8I89 - chains A and D of the 3 polymer chains in the assembly; structure by X-ray diffraction, 2.00 A resolution.

== Chain A ==
Name: Viomycin kinase
From: Streptosporangium roseum
Reference sequence: D2B3F1 (D2B3F1_STRRD); residue numbers follow UniProt; this construct covers 1-286
Amino-acid sequence (286 residues; each row starts with the number of its first residue):
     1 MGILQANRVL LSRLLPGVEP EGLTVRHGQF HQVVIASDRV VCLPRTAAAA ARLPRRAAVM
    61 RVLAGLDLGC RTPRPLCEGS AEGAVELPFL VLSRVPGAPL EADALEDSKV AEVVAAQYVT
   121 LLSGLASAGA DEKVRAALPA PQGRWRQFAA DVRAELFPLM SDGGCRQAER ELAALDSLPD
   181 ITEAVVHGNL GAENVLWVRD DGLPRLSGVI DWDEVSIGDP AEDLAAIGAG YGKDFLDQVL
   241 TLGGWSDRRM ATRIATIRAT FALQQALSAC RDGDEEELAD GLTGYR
Disordered / not traced: 81-86
Differences from the reference sequence: engineered mutation Asn-189 (Asp in D2B3F1)
Reported in the primary citation:
  - mutagenesis - D189N: abolished catalytic activity

== Chain D ==
Name: Kbe-dpp-ser-ser-ual-5OH
From: Streptomyces vinaceus
Amino-acid sequence (6 residues; numbered 1 to 6; the number before each row is that of its first residue):
     1 XXSSXX
Modified / non-standard residues: KBE (beta-lysine) at position 1, DPP (diaminopropanoic acid) at position 2, UAL ((2Z)-2-amino-3-(carbamoylamino)prop-2-enoic acid) at position 5, 5OH ((2S)-amino[(4R,6S)-2-amino-6-hydroxy-3,4,5,6-tetrahydropyrimidin-4-yl]ethanoic acid) at position 6
Covalently attached groups: covalent link DPP_2/5OH_6

== Chain A / chain D interface ==
Residue-residue contacts (24):
  Trp-145(A) / KBE_1(D)
  Gly-188(A) / KBE_1(D)  hydrogen bond (backbone-backbone)
  Gly-188(A) / DPP_2(D)  hydrogen bond (backbone-backbone)
  Asn-189(A) / KBE_1(D)
  Asn-189(A) / DPP_2(D)
  Asn-189(A) / Ser-3(D)  hydrogen bond
  Asn-189(A) / 5OH_6(D)
  Gly-191(A) / 5OH_6(D)
  Glu-193(A) / 5OH_6(D)
  Glu-214(A) / KBE_1(D)
  Glu-222(A) / KBE_1(D)  hydrogen bond (side chain-backbone)
  Ala-226(A) / 5OH_6(D)
  Ala-229(A) / UAL_5(D)
  Ala-229(A) / 5OH_6(D)
  Phe-261(A) / DPP_2(D)
  Phe-261(A) / UAL_5(D)
  Phe-261(A) / 5OH_6(D)
  Ala-262(A) / UAL_5(D)
  Gln-264(A) / KBE_1(D)
  Gln-264(A) / DPP_2(D)  hydrogen bond (side chain-backbone)
  Gln-265(A) / Ser-4(D)
  Gln-265(A) / UAL_5(D)  hydrogen bond (side chain-backbone)
  Glu-277(A) / Ser-4(D)
  Asp-280(A) / UAL_5(D)
Other interface residues (no listed pair), chain A (19 interface residues in all): Arg-144, Asn-194, Gly-230, Gly-281

== Overview ==
The interface between chain A and chain D involves 19 residues on one side and 6 on the other, with 6 hydrogen
bonds. Polar contacts include Asn-189(A)/Ser-3(D), Glu-222(A)/KBE_1(D) and Gln-264(A)/DPP_2(D). From the
paper: D189N of chain A abolishes catalytic activity.
Here chain A is Viomycin kinase (Streptosporangium roseum) and chain D is Kbe-dpp-ser-ser-ual-5OH
(Streptomyces vinaceus). Entry 8I89 (Crystal structure of Cph001-D189N in complex with VIO) was determined by
X-ray diffraction, deposited together with 8I82, 8I84, 8I8G and 8I8H.
